2QRH - chain A; structure by X-ray diffraction, 1.83 A resolution.

[Chain A]
Molecule: Glycogen phosphorylase, muscle form
Source organism: Oryctolagus cuniculus
Notes: EC 2.4.1.1
UniProtKB: P00489 (PYGM_RABIT); residues 1-842 here correspond to UniProt positions 2-843 (UniProt number = residue number + 1)
Chain sequence (842 residues; numbered 1 to 842; the number before each row is that of its first residue):
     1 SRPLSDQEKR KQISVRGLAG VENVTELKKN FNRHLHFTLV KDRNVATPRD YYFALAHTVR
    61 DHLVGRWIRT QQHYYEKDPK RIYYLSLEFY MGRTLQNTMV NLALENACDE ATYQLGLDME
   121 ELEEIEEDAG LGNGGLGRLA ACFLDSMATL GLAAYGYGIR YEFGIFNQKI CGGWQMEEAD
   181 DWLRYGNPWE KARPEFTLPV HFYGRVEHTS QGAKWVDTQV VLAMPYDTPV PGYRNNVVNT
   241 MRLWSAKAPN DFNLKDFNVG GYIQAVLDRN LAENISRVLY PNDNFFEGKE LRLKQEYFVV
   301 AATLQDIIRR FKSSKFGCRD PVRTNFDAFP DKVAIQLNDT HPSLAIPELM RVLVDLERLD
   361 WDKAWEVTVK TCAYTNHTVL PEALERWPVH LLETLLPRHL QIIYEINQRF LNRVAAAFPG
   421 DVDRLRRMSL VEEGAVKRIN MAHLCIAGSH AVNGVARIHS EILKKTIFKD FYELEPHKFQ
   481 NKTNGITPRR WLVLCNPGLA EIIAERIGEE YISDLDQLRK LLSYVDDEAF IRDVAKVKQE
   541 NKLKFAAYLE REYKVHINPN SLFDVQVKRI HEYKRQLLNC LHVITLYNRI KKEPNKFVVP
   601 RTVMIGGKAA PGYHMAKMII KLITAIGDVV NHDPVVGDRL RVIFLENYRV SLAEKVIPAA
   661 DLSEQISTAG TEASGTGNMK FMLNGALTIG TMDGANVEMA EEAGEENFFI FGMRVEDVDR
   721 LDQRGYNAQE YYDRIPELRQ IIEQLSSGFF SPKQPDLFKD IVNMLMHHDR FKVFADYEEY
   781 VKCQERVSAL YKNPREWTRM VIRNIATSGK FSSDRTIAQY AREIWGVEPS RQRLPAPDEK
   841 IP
Unresolved in the structure: 1-11, 255-260, 315-323, 837-842
Modified / non-standard residues: Lys680 ((2S)-2-amino-6-[[3-hydroxy-2-methyl-5-(phosphonooxymethyl)pyridin-4-yl]methylideneamino]hexanoic acid; LLP)
Ligand contacts: M08 ((5R,7R,8S,9S,10R)-7-(hydroxymethyl)-3-phenyl-1,6-dioxa-2-azaspiro[4.5]dec-2-ene-8,9,10-triol): Glu88, Gly135, Leu136, Leu139, Asn282, Asp283, Asn284, His341, His377, Thr378, Val455, Asn484, Tyr573, Glu672, Ala673, Ser674, Gly675, Thr676
Swiss-Prot annotation at these positions:
  - binding site (AMP): Asp42, Tyr75, Arg309 to Cys318
  - site: Cys108 (Involved in the association of subunits), Cys142 (Involved in the association of subunits), Tyr155 (Can be labeled by an AMP analog)
  - modified residue: Ser1 (N-acetylserine), Ser14 (Phosphoserine), Tyr203 (Phosphotyrosine), Tyr226 (Phosphotyrosine), Ser429 (Phosphoserine), Tyr472 (Phosphotyrosine), Ser513 (Phosphoserine), Lys680 (N6-(pyridoxal phosphate)lysine), Ser746 (Phosphoserine), Ser747 (Phosphoserine)

[In short]
Bound to chain A: compound M08. From UniProt: 12 AMP-binding residues.
Chain A is Glycogen phosphorylase, muscle form (Oryctolagus cuniculus); the structure, Glycogen Phosphorylase
b in complex with (1R)-3'-phenylspiro[1,5-anhydro-D-glucitol-1,5'-isoxazoline], was determined by X-ray
diffraction, deposited together with 2QRG, 2QRM, 2QRP and 2QRQ.
